Entry 9EUT (electron microscopy, 2.95 A resolution); this record covers chains A and B.

Chain A (and B):
Protein: Bacteriophytochrome
Organism: Pseudomonas aeruginosa
Notes: EC 2.7.13.3; chain B of this document is another copy of the same molecule, construct and numbering; everything in this record applies to it too
Reference sequence: Q9HWR3 (BPHY_PSEAE); numbering as in UniProt (aligned over 1-728)
Amino-acid sequence (736 residues; each row starts with the number of its first residue):
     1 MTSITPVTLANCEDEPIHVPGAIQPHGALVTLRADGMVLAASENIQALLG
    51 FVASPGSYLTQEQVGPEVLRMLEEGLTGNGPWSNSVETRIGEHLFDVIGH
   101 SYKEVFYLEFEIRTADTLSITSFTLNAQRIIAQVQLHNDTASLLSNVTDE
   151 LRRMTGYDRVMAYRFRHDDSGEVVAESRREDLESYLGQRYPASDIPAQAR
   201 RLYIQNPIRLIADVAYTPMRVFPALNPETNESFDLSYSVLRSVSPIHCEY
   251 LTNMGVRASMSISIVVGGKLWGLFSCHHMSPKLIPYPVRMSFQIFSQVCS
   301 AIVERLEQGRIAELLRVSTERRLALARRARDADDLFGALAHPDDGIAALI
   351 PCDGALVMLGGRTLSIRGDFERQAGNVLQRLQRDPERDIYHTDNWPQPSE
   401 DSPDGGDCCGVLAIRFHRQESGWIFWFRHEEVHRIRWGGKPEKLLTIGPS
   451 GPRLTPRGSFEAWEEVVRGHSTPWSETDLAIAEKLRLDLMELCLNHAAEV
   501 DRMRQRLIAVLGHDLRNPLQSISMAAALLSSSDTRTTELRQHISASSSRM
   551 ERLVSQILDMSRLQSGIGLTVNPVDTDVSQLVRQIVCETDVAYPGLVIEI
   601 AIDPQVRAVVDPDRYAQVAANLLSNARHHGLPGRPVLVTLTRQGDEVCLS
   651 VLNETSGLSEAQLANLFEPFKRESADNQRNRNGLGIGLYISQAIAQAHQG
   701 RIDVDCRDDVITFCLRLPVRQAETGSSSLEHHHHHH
Disordered / not traced: 729-736
Differences from the reference sequence: expression tag (729-736)
Small-molecule neighbours: 2(R),3(E)- phytochromobilin (LBV; 3-[2-[(Z)-[3-(2-carboxyethyl)-5-[(Z)-(4-ethenyl-3-methyl-5-oxidanylidene-pyrrol-2-ylidene)methyl]-4-methyl-pyrrol-1-ium -2-ylidene]methyl]-5-[(Z)-[(3E)-3-ethylidene-4-methyl-5-oxidanylidene-pyrrolidin-2-ylidene]methyl]-4-methyl-1H-pyrrol-3- yl]propanoic acid): Cys12, Glu15, Ile17, Met161, Tyr163, Tyr185, Tyr190, Ser193, Asp194, Ile195, Pro196, Gln198, Ala199, Tyr203, Arg209, Arg241, Val243, Ser244, Ile246, His247, Tyr250, Leu251, Met254, Ser259, Met260, Ser261, Leu273, Ser275, His277, Leu444, Leu454, Thr455, Pro456
Swiss-Prot annotation at these positions:
  - binding site (a tetrapyrrole): Cys12
  - modified residue: His513 (Phosphohistidine)
What the authors report for this chain:
  - binding site for 2(R),3(E)- phytochromobilin: Tyr163, Tyr190
  - contacts within the chain: Asp194-Arg457 (hydrogen bond)
  - conformationally variable residues (helix shift, loop rearrangement): Leu118 to Leu136, Trp437
  - post-translational modification sites: His513 (citing earlier work)
  - self-association interface (contacts with another copy of this molecule); pairs are residue here / residue on that copy: Leu487-Leu487

Chain A / chain B interface:
Residue-residue contacts (85):
  Glu74(A) - Arg129(B)  salt bridge
  Pro81(A) - Gln133(B)
  Pro81(A) - Leu136(B)  hydrophobic
  Pro81(A) - His137(B)
  Trp82(A) - Gln133(B)
  Trp82(A) - Leu136(B)
  Ser83(A) - Gln133(B)  hydrogen bond (backbone-side chain)
  Ser83(A) - Leu136(B)
  Asn84(A) - Arg129(B)
  Phe123(A) - Gln128(B)
  Phe123(A) - Ile131(B)  hydrophobic
  Thr124(A) - Ile294(B)
  Ala127(A) - Ile294(B)  hydrophobic
  Gln128(A) - Met290(B)  hydrogen bond
  Ile131(A) - Gln297(B)
  Gln135(A) - Gln297(B)
  Tyr237(A) - Leu136(B)  hydrophobic
  Gln293(A) - Gln135(B)  hydrogen bond
  Ile294(A) - Ile131(B)  hydrophobic
  Ile294(A) - Ile294(B)  hydrophobic
  Ile294(A) - Val298(B)  hydrophobic
  Gln297(A) - Gln135(B)  hydrogen bond
  Gln297(A) - Val298(B)
  Gln297(A) - Ala301(B)
  Ala301(A) - Ala301(B)  hydrophobic
  Glu304(A) - Gln308(B)  hydrogen bond
  Gln308(A) - Gln308(B)
  Gln419(A) - Asn495(B)  hydrogen bond (side chain-backbone)
  Gln419(A) - Ala498(B)
  Arg486(A) - Glu491(B)  salt bridge
  Leu487(A) - Leu487(B)  hydrophobic
  Met490(A) - Glu491(B)
  Met490(A) - Leu494(B)
  Glu491(A) - Asp388(B)
  Glu491(A) - Arg486(B)  salt bridge
  Glu491(A) - Met490(B)
  Leu494(A) - Met490(B)
  Leu494(A) - Leu494(B)  hydrophobic
  Ala498(A) - Gln419(B)
  Val500(A) - Asp501(B)
  Asp501(A) - Arg504(B)  salt bridge
  Met503(A) - Met560(B)  hydrophobic
  Met503(A) - Gln564(B)  hydrogen bond
  Met503(A) - Pro669(B)  hydrophobic
  Arg504(A) - Asp501(B)  salt bridge
  Arg504(A) - Gln505(B)
  Arg506(A) - Phe670(B)
  Leu507(A) - Met560(B)  hydrophobic
  Leu507(A) - Leu684(B)  hydrophobic
  Ile508(A) - Ile508(B)  hydrophobic
  Val510(A) - Phe670(B)  hydrophobic
  Val510(A) - Leu684(B)  hydrophobic
  Leu511(A) - Ile557(B)  hydrophobic
  Leu511(A) - Leu684(B)  hydrophobic
  Asp514(A) - Asn682(B)
  Leu515(A) - Leu553(B)  hydrophobic
  Pro518(A) - Met550(B)  hydrophobic
  Leu519(A) - Met550(B)  hydrophobic
  Ser521(A) - His542(B)  hydrogen bond
  Ile522(A) - Ser546(B)
  Ile522(A) - Ser547(B)
  Ile522(A) - Met550(B)  hydrophobic
  Ala525(A) - Leu539(B)  hydrophobic
  Ala525(A) - Ile543(B)  hydrophobic
  Leu529(A) - Leu539(B)  hydrophobic
  Leu539(A) - Ala525(B)  hydrophobic
  Leu539(A) - Leu528(B)
  Leu539(A) - Leu529(B)  hydrophobic
  His542(A) - Ser521(B)
  Ile543(A) - Ala525(B)  hydrophobic
  Ser546(A) - Ser521(B)
  Ser546(A) - Ile522(B)
  Ser547(A) - Ile522(B)
  Met550(A) - Pro518(B)  hydrophobic
  Met550(A) - Leu519(B)  hydrophobic
  Met550(A) - Ile522(B)  hydrophobic
  Leu553(A) - Leu515(B)  hydrophobic
  Ile557(A) - Leu511(B)  hydrophobic
  Met560(A) - Leu507(B)  hydrophobic
  Gln564(A) - Met503(B)  hydrogen bond
  Gln564(A) - Arg504(B)  hydrogen bond
  Phe670(A) - Met503(B)  hydrophobic
  Phe670(A) - Leu507(B)  hydrophobic
  Arg672(A) - Arg506(B)
  Leu684(A) - Val510(B)  hydrophobic
Interface residues without a listed pair, chain A (72 interface residues in all): Gly80, Leu136, Val265, Met290, Val298, Phe416, His417, Arg418, Cys493, Arg502, Gln505, Leu528, Arg535, Thr536, Ser561, Ser565, Asn682
Interface residues without a listed pair, chain B (68 interface residues in all): Pro81, Thr124, Ala132, Asn146, Ile302, Glu304, Arg305, Arg330, Phe416, His417, Val500, Arg502, Asp514, Arg535, Thr536

In short:
72 residues of chain A and 68 residues of chain B are in contact, with 10 hydrogen bonds and 5 salt bridges.
Among the polar pairs are Glu74(A)-Arg129(B), Arg486(A)-Glu491(B) and Asp501(A)-Arg504(B). Chain A binds
2(R),3(E)- phytochromobilin. From the paper: a binding site for 2(R),3(E)- phytochromobilin at Tyr163(A) and
Tyr190(A); a modification site at His513(A).
Chain A and chain B are both Bacteriophytochrome (Pseudomonas aeruginosa); the structure, Cryo-EM structure of
the full-length Pseudomonas aeruginosa bacteriophytochrome in its Pr state, was determined by electron
microscopy (same publication as 9EUY).
